PDB entry 7RD1 | electron microscopy, 3.07 A resolution | chains F and T of the 32 polymer chains in the assembly

Chain F:
Name: Hexon protein
From: Chimpanzee adenovirus Y25
Reference sequence: G9G854 (G9G854_9ADEN); numbering as in UniProt (aligned over 1-942)
Chain sequence (942 residues; each row starts with the number of its first residue):
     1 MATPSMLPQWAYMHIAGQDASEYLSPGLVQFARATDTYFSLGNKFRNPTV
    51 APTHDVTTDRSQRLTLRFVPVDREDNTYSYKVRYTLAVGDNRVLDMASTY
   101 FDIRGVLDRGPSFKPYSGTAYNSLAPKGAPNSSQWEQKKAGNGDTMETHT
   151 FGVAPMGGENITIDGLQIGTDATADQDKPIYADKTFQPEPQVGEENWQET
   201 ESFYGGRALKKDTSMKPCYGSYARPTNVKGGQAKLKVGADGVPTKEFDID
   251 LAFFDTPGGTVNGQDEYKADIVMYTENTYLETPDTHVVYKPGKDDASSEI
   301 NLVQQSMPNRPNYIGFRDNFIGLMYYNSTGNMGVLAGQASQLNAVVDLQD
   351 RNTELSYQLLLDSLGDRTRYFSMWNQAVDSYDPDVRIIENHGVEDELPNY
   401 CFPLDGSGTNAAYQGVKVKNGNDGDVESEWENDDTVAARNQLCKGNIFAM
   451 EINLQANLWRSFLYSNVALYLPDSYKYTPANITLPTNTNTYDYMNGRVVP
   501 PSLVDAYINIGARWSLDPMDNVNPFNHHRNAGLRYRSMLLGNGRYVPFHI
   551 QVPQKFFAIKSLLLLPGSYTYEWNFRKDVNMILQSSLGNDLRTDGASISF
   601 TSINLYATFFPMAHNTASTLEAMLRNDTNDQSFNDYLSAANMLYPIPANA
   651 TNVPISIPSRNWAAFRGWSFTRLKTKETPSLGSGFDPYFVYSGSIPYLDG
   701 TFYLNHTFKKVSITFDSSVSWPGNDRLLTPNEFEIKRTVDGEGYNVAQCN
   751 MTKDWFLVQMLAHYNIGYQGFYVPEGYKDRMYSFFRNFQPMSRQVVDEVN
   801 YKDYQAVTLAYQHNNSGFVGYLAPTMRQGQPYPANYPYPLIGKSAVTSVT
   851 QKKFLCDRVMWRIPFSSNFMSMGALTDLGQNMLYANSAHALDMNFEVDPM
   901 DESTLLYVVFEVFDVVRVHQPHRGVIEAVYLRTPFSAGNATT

Chain T:
Name: Pre-hexon-linking protein VIII
From: Chimpanzee adenovirus Y25
Reference sequence: G9G860 (G9G860_9ADEN); residue numbers follow UniProt; this construct covers 1-227
Chain sequence (227 residues; each row starts with the number of its first residue):
     1 MSKEIPTPYMWSYQPQMGLAAGAAQDYSTRMNWLSAGPAMISRVNDIRAH
    51 RNQILLEQSALTATPRNHLNPRNWPAALVYQEIPQPTTVLLPRDAQAEVQ
   101 LTNSGVQLAGGATLCRHRPAQGIKRLVIRGRGTQLNDEVVSSSLGLRPDG
   151 VFQLAGSGRSSFTPRQAVLTLESSSSQPRSGGIGTLQFVEEFTPSVYFNP
   201 FSGSPGHYPDEFIPNFDAISESVDGYD
Not modelled in the structure: 110-159

Chain F / chain T interface:
Pairs across the interface (63; chain F residue first):
  Gln341(F) - Leu34(T)
  Leu342(F) - Leu34(T)
  Leu342(F) - Gly37(T)
  Asn343(F) - Leu34(T)  hydrogen bond (backbone-backbone)
  Asn343(F) - Ser35(T)  hydrogen bond (backbone-side chain)
  Val346(F) - Asn32(T)
  Val346(F) - Ser35(T)
  Asp627(F) - Arg43(T)  salt bridge
  Asp630(F) - Met40(T)
  Ser659(F) - Ser12(T)
  Arg660(F) - Gln25(T)  hydrogen bond (side chain-backbone)
  Arg660(F) - Asp26(T)  hydrogen bond (side chain-backbone)
  Arg660(F) - Tyr27(T)
  Asn661(F) - Asp26(T)
  Asn661(F) - Ser28(T)
  Asp716(F) - Tyr13(T)
  Asp716(F) - Pro15(T)
  Ser718(F) - Pro15(T)
  Ser718(F) - Gln16(T)  hydrogen bond
  Ser718(F) - Met17(T)
  Val719(F) - Pro15(T)
  Tyr884(F) - Gln58(T)
  Asn886(F) - Met10(T)
  Asn886(F) - Arg51(T)  hydrogen bond
  Asn886(F) - Pro194(T)
  Ser887(F) - Met10(T)
  Ser887(F) - Phe188(T)
  Ala888(F) - Met10(T)
  Ala888(F) - Trp11(T)
  Ala888(F) - Ser12(T)
  Ala888(F) - Tyr13(T)  hydrogen bond (backbone-backbone)
  His889(F) - Tyr13(T)
  Arg917(F) - Met40(T)
  His919(F) - Met40(T)
  His919(F) - Arg43(T)  hydrogen bond
  Glu927(F) - Ser35(T)
  Glu927(F) - Gly37(T)
  Glu927(F) - Met40(T)
  Ala928(F) - Ser35(T)  hydrogen bond (backbone-backbone)
  Ala928(F) - Ala36(T)  hydrogen bond (backbone-backbone)
  Val929(F) - Met31(T)  hydrophobic
  Val929(F) - Ala36(T)  hydrophobic
  Val929(F) - Met40(T)  hydrophobic
  Tyr930(F) - Met31(T)
  Tyr930(F) - Asn32(T)
  Leu931(F) - Met31(T)  hydrophobic
  Thr933(F) - Tyr27(T)
  Thr933(F) - Ser28(T)
  Pro934(F) - Tyr27(T)
  Phe935(F) - Tyr27(T)  hydrophobic
  Ser936(F) - Tyr27(T)  hydrogen bond (side chain-backbone)
  Ser936(F) - Ser28(T)  hydrogen bond (side chain-backbone)
  Ser936(F) - Thr29(T)  hydrogen bond (side chain-backbone)
  Ser936(F) - Arg30(T)  hydrogen bond (side chain-backbone)
  Ala937(F) - Arg30(T)
  Ala937(F) - Met31(T)  hydrogen bond (backbone-backbone)
  Ala937(F) - Asn32(T)
  Asn939(F) - Met31(T)
  Asn939(F) - Asn32(T)
  Ala940(F) - Met31(T)
  Ala940(F) - Asn32(T)
  Ala940(F) - Trp33(T)
  Thr942(F) - Leu34(T)
Interface residues without a listed pair, chain F (38 interface residues in all): Ala344, Ala663, Ser717, Ala885, Ile926, Arg932
Interface residues without a listed pair, chain T (33 interface residues in all): Gln14, Ala24, Pro38, Ala39, Val44, Val189, Phe192

In short:
The interface between chain F and chain T involves 38 residues on one side and 33 on the other; the contacts
include 15 hydrogen bonds and 1 salt bridge. Polar contacts include Asp627(F)-Arg43(T), Asn343(F)-Ser35(T) and
Arg660(F)-Gln25(T).
Here chain F is Hexon protein and chain T is Pre-hexon-linking protein VIII, both from Chimpanzee adenovirus
Y25. Entry 7RD1 (The Capsid Structure of the ChAdOx1 viral vector/chimpanzee adenovirus Y25) was determined by
electron microscopy, deposited together with 7OP2.
